Entry 1O8N (X-ray diffraction, 2.80 A resolution); this record covers chains A and C of the 3 polymer chains in the assembly.

== Chain A (and C) ==
Name: Molybdopterin biosynthesis CNX1 protein
Organism: Arabidopsis thaliana
Notes: fragment: cnx1 g-domain, residues 462-628; chain C of this document is another copy of the same molecule, construct and numbering; everything in this record applies to it too
Reference sequence: Q39054 (CNX1_ARATH); residues 1-167 here correspond to UniProt positions 462-628 (UniProt number = residue number + 461)
Chain sequence (167 residues; row label = number of the first residue in the row):
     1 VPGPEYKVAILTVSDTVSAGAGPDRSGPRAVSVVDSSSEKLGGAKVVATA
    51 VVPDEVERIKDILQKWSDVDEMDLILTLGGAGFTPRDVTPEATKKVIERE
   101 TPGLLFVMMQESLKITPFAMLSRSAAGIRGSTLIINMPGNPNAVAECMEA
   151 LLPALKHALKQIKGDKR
Disordered / not traced: 1-2, 166-167
Differences from the reference sequence: engineered mutation Ala-81 (Thr542 in Q39054)
Curated features (UniProtKB/Swiss-Prot):
  - binding site (AMP): Asp-24, Arg-25, Gly-80, Gly-139
  - binding site (substrate): Ser-112, Gly-139, Glu-146

== Interface between chain A and chain C ==
Contacting residue pairs (41; chain A residue first):
  Gly-82(A) with Arg-99(C)
  Phe-83(A) with Arg-99(C), hydrogen bond (backbone-side chain); Thr-101(C); Leu-104(C), hydrophobic; Ala-158(C), hydrophobic; Gln-161(C); Ile-162(C)
  Thr-84(A) with Arg-99(C), hydrogen bond (backbone-side chain); Gln-161(C)
  Pro-85(A) with Arg-99(C); Gln-161(C); Ile-162(C)
  Asp-87(A) with Arg-99(C), hydrogen bond (backbone-side chain)
  Glu-91(A) with Glu-98(C); Arg-99(C); Glu-100(C)
  Lys-94(A) with Glu-100(C), salt bridge
  Phe-106(A) with Phe-106(C), hydrophobic
  Met-109(A) with Gly-103(C); Phe-106(C), hydrophobic
  Gln-110(A) with Phe-106(C); Gln-110(C)
  Leu-113(A) with Phe-106(C), hydrophobic; Val-107(C), hydrophobic; Gln-110(C)
  Pro-117(A) with Pro-153(C), hydrophobic; Ala-154(C)
  Phe-118(A) with Pro-153(C); His-157(C)
  Met-120(A) with Gly-103(C); Leu-104(C), hydrophobic; Val-107(C), hydrophobic; Ala-150(C); Leu-151(C), hydrophobic; Ala-154(C), hydrophobic
  Leu-121(A) with His-157(C); Ala-158(C), hydrophobic
  Ser-122(A) with Gly-103(C)
  Arg-123(A) with Arg-99(C); Glu-100(C), hydrogen bond (side chain-backbone); Thr-101(C)
Interface residues without a listed pair, chain A (18 interface residues in all): Ser-124
Interface residues without a listed pair, chain C (20 interface residues in all): Pro-102, Ile-128, Leu-133

== In short ==
The interface between chain A and chain C involves 18 residues on one side and 20 on the other, with 4
hydrogen bonds and 1 salt bridge. Polar contacts include Lys-94(A)/Glu-100(C), Phe-83(A)/Arg-99(C) and
Thr-84(A)/Arg-99(C).
Both chains are Molybdopterin biosynthesis CNX1 protein (Arabidopsis thaliana). Entry 1O8N (The active site of
the molybdenum cofactor biosynthetic protein domain Cnx1G) was determined by X-ray diffraction (same
publication as 1O8Q and 1O8O).
